Entry 4KMH (X-ray diffraction, 3.04 A resolution); this record covers chains A and B.

== Chain A (and B) ==
Molecule: Suppressor of fused homolog
Source organism: Homo sapiens
Notes: engineered mutation(s): DELETION RESIDUES 306-325; chain B of this document is another copy of the same molecule, construct and numbering; everything in this record applies to it too
Reference sequence: Q9UMX1 (SUFU_HUMAN); numbering as in UniProt; present here: 1-305, 326-484
Sequence (484 residues; row label = number of the first residue in the row; note: 20 numbers in that range are skipped by the numbering (no residue carries them; nothing is unmodelled there); numbers below 1 keep their minus sign (Met-19 is residue -19)):
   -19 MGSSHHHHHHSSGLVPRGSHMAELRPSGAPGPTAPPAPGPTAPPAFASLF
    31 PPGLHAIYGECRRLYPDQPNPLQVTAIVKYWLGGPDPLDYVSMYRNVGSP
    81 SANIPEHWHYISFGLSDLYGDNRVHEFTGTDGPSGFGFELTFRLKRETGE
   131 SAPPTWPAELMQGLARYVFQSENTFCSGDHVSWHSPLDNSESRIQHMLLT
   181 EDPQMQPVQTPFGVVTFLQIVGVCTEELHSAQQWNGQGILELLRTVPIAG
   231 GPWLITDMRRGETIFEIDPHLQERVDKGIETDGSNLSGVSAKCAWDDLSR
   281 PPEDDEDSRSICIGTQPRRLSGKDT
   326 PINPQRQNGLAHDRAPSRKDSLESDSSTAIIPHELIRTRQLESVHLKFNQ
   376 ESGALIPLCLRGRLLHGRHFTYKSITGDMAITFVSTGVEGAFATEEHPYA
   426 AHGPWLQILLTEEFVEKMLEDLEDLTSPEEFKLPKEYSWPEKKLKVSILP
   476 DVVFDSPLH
Not modelled in the structure: -19 to -4, 4-19, 280-305, 326-361, 451-454, 482-484 (chain B: -19 to -7, 6-19, 281-305, 326-360, 451-455, 482-484)
Differences from the reference sequence: expression tag (-19 to 0)
Swiss-Prot annotation at these positions:
  - modified residue: Ser301 (Phosphoserine), Lys303 (N6-acetyllysine), Ser342 (Phosphoserine), Ser346 (Phosphoserine), Ser352 (Phosphoserine), Thr353 (Phosphothreonine), Ser481 (Phosphoserine)
  - cross-link: Lys257 (Glycyl lysine isopeptide (Lys-Gly) (interchain with G-Cter in ubiquitin))
  - natural variant: His176 (H176R: In JBTS32), Ile406 (I406T: In JBTS32)
  - mutagenesis: Glu106 (E106A: No effect on down-regulation of GLI1 activity), Asp111 (D111A: No effect on down-regulation of GLI1 activity), Thr128 (T128A/D: No effect on down-regulation of GLI1 activity), Tyr147 (Y147R: Impairs interaction with GLI1 and GLI2. Abolishes interaction with GLI1 and GLI2; when associated with R-159 and R-380), Glu152 (E152A: No effect on down-regulation of GLI1 activity), Asp159 (D159A: Abolishes down-regulation of GLI1 activity. Has only slight effect on GLI1 binding; D159R: Impairs interaction with GLI1 and GLI2. Abolishes interaction with GLI1 and GLI2 ...), Glu181 (E181A: No effect on down-regulation of GLI1 activity), Glu221 (E221A: No effect on down-regulation of GLI1 activity), Lys257 (K257R: Abolishes ubiquitination by the SCF(FBXL17) complex), Asp262 (D262A: No effect on down-regulation of GLI1 activity), Ser342 to Ser346 (Increased interaction with FBXL17 and ubiquitination by the SCF(FBXL17) complex; Phosphomimetic mutant; decreased interaction with FBXL17 and ubiquitination by the SCF(FBXL17) complex), Leu380 (L380R: Impairs interaction with GLI1 and GLI2. Abolishes interaction with GLI1 and GLI2; when associated with R-147 and R-159)
Reported in the primary citation:
  - mutagenesis - Y147R, Y147R/F155A (Kd 5 uM), F155A, D159R, L380R: decreased binding to hGli1 (97-143)
  - mutagenesis - Y147R/D159R/L380R, Y147R/F155A/D159A/L380R, Y147R/F155A/D159R/L380R: abolished binding to hGli1 (97-143)
  - mutagenesis - Y147R/D159R/L380R, D159R, L380R: decreased binding to mGli2
  - mutagenesis - Y147R/D159R/L380R, D159R, L380R: abolished localization to FL Gli2
  - mutagenesis - Y147R/D159R/L380R, D159R, L380R: decreased stability in response to mGli2
  - mutagenesis - Y147R/D159R/L380R, D159R, L380R: increased signaling in response to hGli1

== Interface between chain A and chain B ==
Contacting residue pairs (34):
  Ile57(A) - Phe417(B)
  Ile57(A) - His427(B)
  Val58(A) - Phe417(B)  hydrophobic
  Val58(A) - Trp430(B)
  Lys59(A) - Gly415(B)
  Trp61(A) - His394(B)
  Trp61(A) - Glu414(B)  hydrogen bond (side chain-backbone)
  Leu62(A) - His394(B)
  Leu62(A) - Thr396(B)  hydrogen bond (backbone-side chain)
  Leu62(A) - Thr407(B)
  Leu62(A) - Glu414(B)
  Leu62(A) - Ala416(B)
  Gly63(A) - Lys398(B)
  Gly63(A) - Trp430(B)
  Arg103(A) - Glu414(B)
  Glu152(A) - Asn153(B)
  Asn153(A) - Glu152(B)
  Thr363(A) - Ile57(B)
  His394(A) - Trp61(B)
  His394(A) - Leu62(B)
  His394(A) - Gly63(B)
  Thr396(A) - Leu62(B)  hydrogen bond (side chain-backbone)
  Lys398(A) - Gly63(B)
  Thr407(A) - Leu62(B)
  Glu414(A) - Trp61(B)  hydrogen bond (backbone-side chain)
  Glu414(A) - Leu62(B)
  Glu414(A) - Arg103(B)
  Gly415(A) - Lys59(B)
  Gly415(A) - Leu62(B)
  Ala416(A) - Leu62(B)
  Phe417(A) - Ile57(B)
  His427(A) - Ile57(B)
  Trp430(A) - Val58(B)
  Trp430(A) - Gly63(B)
Other interface residues (no listed pair), chain A (28 interface residues in all): Gly64, Pro65, Asp101, Gln150, Ser151, Val409, Val413, Gln432
Other interface residues (no listed pair), chain B (28 interface residues in all): Gly64, Pro65, Asp101, Gln150, Ser151, Thr363, Val409, Val413, Gln432

== In short ==
Chain A and chain B each contribute 28 residues to their interface, with 4 hydrogen bonds. Polar pairs include
Trp61(A)-Glu414(B) and Leu62(A)-Thr396(B). From the paper: Y147R, Y147R/F155A and F155A of chain A, among
others, reduce binding to hGli1 (97-143); Y147R/D159R/L380R, Y147R/F155A/D159A/L380R and
Y147R/F155A/D159R/L380R of chain A abolish binding to hGli1 (97-143); 8 substitutions were tested in all.
Both chains are Suppressor of fused homolog (Homo sapiens). Entry 4KMH (Crystal structure of Suppressor of
Fused d20) was determined by X-ray diffraction together with 4KM8, 4KM9, 4KMA and 4KMD from the same study.
